PDB entry 6Q0B | electron microscopy, 3.40 A resolution | chains 1 and 2 of the 5 polymer chains in the assembly

# Chain 1
Molecule: Capsid protein VP1
From: Poliovirus type 1 (strain Mahoney)
UniProtKB: P03300 (POLG_POL1M); residues 1-302 here correspond to UniProt positions 580-881 (UniProt number = residue number + 579)
Amino-acid sequence (302 residues; row label = number of the first residue in the row):
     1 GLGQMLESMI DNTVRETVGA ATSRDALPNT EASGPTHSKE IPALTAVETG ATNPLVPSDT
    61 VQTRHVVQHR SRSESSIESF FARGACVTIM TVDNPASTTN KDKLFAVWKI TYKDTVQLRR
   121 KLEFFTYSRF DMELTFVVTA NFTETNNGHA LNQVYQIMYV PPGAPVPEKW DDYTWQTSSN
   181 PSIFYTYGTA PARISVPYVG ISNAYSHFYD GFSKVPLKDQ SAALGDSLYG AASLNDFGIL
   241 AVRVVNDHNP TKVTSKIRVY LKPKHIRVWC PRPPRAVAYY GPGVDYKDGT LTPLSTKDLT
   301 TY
Unresolved in the structure: 1-69, 214-233, 281-302

# Chain 2
Molecule: Capsid protein VP2
From: Poliovirus type 1 (strain Mahoney)
UniProtKB: P03300 (POLG_POL1M); residues 1-272 here correspond to UniProt positions 70-341 (UniProt number = residue number + 69)
Amino-acid sequence (272 residues; each row starts with the number of its first residue):
     1 SPNIEACGYS DRVLQLTLGN STITTQEAAN SVVAYGRWPE YLRDSEANPV DQPTEPDVAA
    61 CRFYTLDTVS WTKESRGWWW KLPDALRDMG LFGQNMYYHY LGRSGYTVHV QCNASKFHQG
   121 ALGVFAVPEM CLAGDSNTTT MHTSYQNANP GEKGGTFTGT FTPDNNQTSP ARRFCPVDYL
   181 LGNGTLLGNA FVFPHQIINL RTNNCATLVL PYVNSLSIDS MVKHNNWGIA ILPLAPLNFA
   241 SESSPEIPIT LTIAPMCCEF NGLRNITLPR LQ
Unresolved in the structure: 1-11, 46-48, 135-142, 161-173, 270-272

# Chain 1 / chain 2 interface
Contacting residue pairs (37; chain 1 residue first):
  Thr126(1) with Glu129(2)
  Tyr127(1) with Glu129(2), hydrogen bond; Val213(2), hydrophobic; Asn214(2), hydrogen bond; Ser215(2)
  Ser202(1) with Ser215(2); Leu216(2)
  Asn203(1) with Ser215(2), hydrogen bond (backbone-backbone)
  Ala204(1) with Ser215(2)
  Ser206(1) with Ser215(2), hydrogen bond
  Phe208(1) with Glu129(2)
  Tyr209(1) with Glu129(2); Cys131(2)
  Asp210(1) with Lys81(2), salt bridge; Glu129(2), hydrogen bond (backbone-side chain); Met130(2); His224(2); Asn225(2), hydrogen bond (backbone-backbone)
  Gly211(1) with Lys223(2); His224(2)
  Phe212(1) with Tyr145(2), hydrophobic; Lys223(2)
  Cys270(1) with Tyr35(2); Val213(2), hydrophobic
  Pro271(1) with Phe193(2)
  Arg272(1) with Pro128(2), hydrogen bond (side chain-backbone); Glu129(2); Val192(2); Phe193(2)
  Pro273(1) with Thr185(2); Asn189(2); Val192(2); Phe193(2)
  Pro274(1) with Thr185(2)
  Arg275(1) with Asn183(2), hydrogen bond; Thr185(2), hydrogen bond
  Ala276(1) with Gly184(2)
Also at the interface, not in a pair above, chain 2 (23 interface residues in all): Val127, Asn149, Trp227

# In short
18 residues of chain 1 and 23 residues of chain 2 are in contact; the contacts include 9 hydrogen bonds and 1
salt bridge. Polar pairs include Asp210(1)-Lys81(2), Tyr127(1)-Glu129(2) and Tyr127(1)-Asn214(2).
Here chain 1 is Capsid protein VP1 and chain 2 is Capsid protein VP2, both from Poliovirus type 1 (strain
Mahoney). Entry 6Q0B (Poliovirus (Type 1 Mahoney), receptor-catalysed 135S particle incubated with anti-VP1
mAb at RT for 1 hr) was determined by electron microscopy (same publication as 6PSZ, 6P9O and 6P9W).
